Entry 4OM2 (X-ray diffraction, 4.00 A resolution); this record covers chains A and C of the 4 polymer chains in the assembly.

Chain A (and C):
Protein: Transducin-like enhancer protein 1
Source organism: Homo sapiens
Notes: fragment: TLE Q-domain; chain C of this document is another copy of the same molecule, construct and numbering; everything in this record applies to it too
UniProtKB: Q04724 (TLE1_HUMAN); residues 2-157 here correspond to UniProt positions 1-156 (UniProt number = residue number - 1)
Chain sequence (163 residues; each row starts with the number of its first residue; numbers below 1 keep their minus sign (Gly-5 is residue -5)):
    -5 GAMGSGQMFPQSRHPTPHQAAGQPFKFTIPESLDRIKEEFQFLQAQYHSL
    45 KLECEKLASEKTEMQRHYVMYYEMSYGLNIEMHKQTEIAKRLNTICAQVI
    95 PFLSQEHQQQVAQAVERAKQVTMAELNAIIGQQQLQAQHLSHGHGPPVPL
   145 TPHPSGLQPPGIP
Not modelled in the structure: -5 to 20, 133-157 (chain C: -5 to 21, 132-157)
Construct notes: expression tag (-5 to 1)

Interface between chain A and chain C:
Pairs across the interface (78; chain A residue first):
  Phe34(A) - Leu37(C)  hydrophobic
  Leu37(A) - Phe34(C)  hydrophobic
  Leu37(A) - Leu37(C)  hydrophobic
  Tyr41(A) - Gln40(C)
  Tyr41(A) - Tyr41(C)
  Tyr41(A) - Leu44(C)  hydrophobic
  Leu44(A) - Tyr41(C)  hydrophobic
  Leu44(A) - Leu44(C)  hydrophobic
  Leu44(A) - Lys45(C)
  Leu44(A) - Cys48(C)  hydrophobic
  Lys45(A) - Leu44(C)
  Cys48(A) - Cys48(C)  hydrophobic
  Cys48(A) - Leu51(C)  hydrophobic
  Leu51(A) - Cys48(C)
  Leu51(A) - Leu51(C)  hydrophobic
  Leu51(A) - Ala52(C)
  Leu51(A) - Lys55(C)
  Glu54(A) - Lys55(C)  salt bridge
  Lys55(A) - Glu54(C)
  Lys55(A) - Lys55(C)
  Lys55(A) - Met58(C)
  Met58(A) - Met58(C)  hydrophobic
  Met58(A) - Gln59(C)
  Met58(A) - Tyr62(C)
  Gln59(A) - Met58(C)
  His61(A) - Tyr62(C)
  Tyr62(A) - Met58(C)  hydrophobic
  Tyr62(A) - His61(C)
  Tyr62(A) - Tyr62(C)
  Tyr62(A) - Tyr65(C)  hydrophobic
  Tyr65(A) - Tyr62(C)  hydrophobic
  Tyr65(A) - Tyr65(C)
  Tyr65(A) - Tyr66(C)  hydrophobic
  Tyr66(A) - Tyr65(C)  hydrophobic
  Met68(A) - Ser69(C)  hydrogen bond
  Ser69(A) - Tyr65(C)
  Ser69(A) - Met68(C)
  Ser69(A) - Leu72(C)
  Leu72(A) - Asn73(C)
  Leu72(A) - Met76(C)  hydrophobic
  Asn73(A) - Leu72(C)
  Glu75(A) - Met76(C)
  Met76(A) - Leu72(C)  hydrophobic
  Met76(A) - Glu75(C)
  Met76(A) - Met76(C)
  Met76(A) - Gln79(C)
  Lys78(A) - Val115(C)
  Gln79(A) - Gln79(C)
  Gln79(A) - Thr80(C)  hydrogen bond
  Thr80(A) - Gln79(C)
  Glu81(A) - Ile123(C)
  Ile82(A) - Ala112(C)
  Ile82(A) - Val115(C)  hydrophobic
  Ala83(A) - Ile82(C)  hydrophobic
  Ala83(A) - Leu86(C)
  Arg85(A) - Arg111(C)
  Arg85(A) - Ala112(C)  hydrogen bond (side chain-backbone)
  Arg85(A) - Gln114(C)
  Arg85(A) - Val115(C)
  Arg85(A) - Glu119(C)  salt bridge
  Leu86(A) - Ala83(C)
  Leu86(A) - Leu86(C)  hydrophobic
  Leu86(A) - Asn87(C)
  Leu86(A) - Ala112(C)  hydrophobic
  Asn87(A) - Leu86(C)
  Cys90(A) - Ile89(C)  hydrophobic
  Cys90(A) - Cys90(C)  hydrophobic
  Val105(A) - Ile89(C)  hydrophobic
  Val105(A) - Val93(C)  hydrophobic
  Ala108(A) - Ile89(C)  hydrophobic
  Arg111(A) - Arg85(C)  hydrogen bond (backbone-side chain)
  Ala112(A) - Arg85(C)  hydrogen bond (backbone-side chain)
  Gln114(A) - Arg85(C)  hydrogen bond (backbone-side chain)
  Val115(A) - Ile82(C)  hydrophobic
  Val115(A) - Arg85(C)
  Glu119(A) - Arg85(C)  salt bridge
  Ile123(A) - Glu81(C)
  Ile124(A) - His77(C)
Other interface residues (no listed pair), chain A (49 interface residues in all): Gln40, Ala52, Ile74, His77, Val93, Phe96, His101, Lys113, Leu120
Other interface residues (no listed pair), chain C (49 interface residues in all): Glu47, Ile74, Lys78, Phe96, His101, Val105, Lys113, Leu120

Summary:
The chain A/chain C interface involves 49 residues from each chain; the contacts include 6 hydrogen bonds and
3 salt bridges. Polar contacts include Glu54(A)-Lys55(C), Arg85(A)-Glu119(C) and Met68(A)-Ser69(C).
Chain A and chain C are both Transducin-like enhancer protein 1 (Homo sapiens); the structure, Crystal
structure of TLE1 N-terminal Q-domain residues 1-156, was determined by X-ray diffraction together with 4OM3
from the same study.
